Entry 4JJY (X-ray diffraction, 6.50 A resolution (low resolution: residue-level contacts below are approximate; hydrogen-bond / salt-bridge calls are withheld)); this record covers chain A.

Chain A:
Molecule: Programmed cell death 6-interacting protein
Organism: Homo sapiens
UniProt: Q8WUM4 (PDC6I_HUMAN); the construct has insertions or renumbered stretches relative to UniProt, so the offset changes along the chain: 355-701 = UniProt 355-701; 703-709 = UniProt 702-708
Sequence (360 residues; each row starts with the number of its first residue):
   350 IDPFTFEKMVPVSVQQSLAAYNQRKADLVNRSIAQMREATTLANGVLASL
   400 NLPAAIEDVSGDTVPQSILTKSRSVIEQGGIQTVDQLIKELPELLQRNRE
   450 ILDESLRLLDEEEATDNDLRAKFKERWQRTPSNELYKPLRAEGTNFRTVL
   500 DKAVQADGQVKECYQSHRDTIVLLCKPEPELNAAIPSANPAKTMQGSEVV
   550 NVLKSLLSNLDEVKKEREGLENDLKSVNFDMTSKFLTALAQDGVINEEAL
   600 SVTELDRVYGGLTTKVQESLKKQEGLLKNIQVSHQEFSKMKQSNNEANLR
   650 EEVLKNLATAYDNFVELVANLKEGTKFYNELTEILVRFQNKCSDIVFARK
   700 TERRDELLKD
Unresolved in the structure: 350-360, 703-709
Modified residues: Mse-358 (selenomethionine); Mse-385, Mse-543, Mse-580, Mse-639 (selenomethionine; parent Met)
Differences from the reference sequence: expression tag (350-354, 702)
Swiss-Prot annotation at these positions:
  - modified residue: Thr-479 (Phosphothreonine), Ser-481 (Phosphoserine)

Overview:
Chain A is Programmed cell death 6-interacting protein (Homo sapiens); the structure, Alix V domain, was
determined by X-ray diffraction.
